6R0Y - chains G and H of the 26 polymer chains in the assembly; structure by electron microscopy, 3.90 A resolution.

[Chain G]
Name: V-type ATP synthase subunit D
From: Thermus thermophilus (strain HB8 / ATCC 27634 / DSM 579)
UniProt: O87880 (VATD_THET8); residues 1-223 here = UniProt positions 1-223
Sequence (223 residues; numbered 1 to 223; the number before each row is that of its first residue):
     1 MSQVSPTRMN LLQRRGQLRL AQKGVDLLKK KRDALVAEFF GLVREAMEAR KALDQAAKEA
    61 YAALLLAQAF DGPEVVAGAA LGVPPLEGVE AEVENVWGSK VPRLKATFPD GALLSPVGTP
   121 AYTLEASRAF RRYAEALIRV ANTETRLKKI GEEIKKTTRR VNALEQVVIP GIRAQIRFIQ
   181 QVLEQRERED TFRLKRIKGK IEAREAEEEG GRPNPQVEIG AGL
Disordered / not traced: 1-2, 209-223

[Chain H]
Name: V-type ATP synthase subunit F
From: Thermus thermophilus (strain HB8 / ATCC 27634 / DSM 579)
UniProt: P74903 (VATF_THET8); residues 1-104 here = UniProt positions 1-104
Sequence (104 residues; row label = number of the first residue in the row):
     1 MAVIADPETA QGFRLAGLEG YGASSAEEAQ SLLETLVERG GYALVAVDEA LLPDPERAVE
    61 RLMRGRDLPV LLPIAGLKEA FQGHDVEGYM RELVRKTIGF DIKL

[Interface between chain G and chain H]
Residue-residue contacts (37):
  Phe-39(G) / Thr-97(H)
  Phe-39(G) / Ile-98(H)  hydrophobic
  Phe-40(G) / Ile-102(H)  hydrophobic
  Val-43(G) / Met-90(H)  hydrophobic
  Met-47(G) / Met-90(H)  hydrophobic
  Arg-50(G) / Val-86(H)
  Arg-50(G) / Tyr-89(H)
  Asp-54(G) / Ala-75(H)
  Tyr-61(G) / Ala-75(H)  hydrogen bond (side chain-backbone)
  Tyr-61(G) / Gly-76(H)
  Tyr-61(G) / Leu-77(H)  hydrophobic
  Tyr-61(G) / Ala-80(H)  hydrophobic
  Leu-64(G) / Gly-12(H)
  Gln-68(G) / Glu-8(H)
  Ala-80(G) / Gln-11(H)
  Ala-80(G) / Arg-14(H)
  Ala-80(G) / Leu-15(H)
  Pro-85(G) / Gly-17(H)
  Pro-85(G) / Leu-18(H)
  Leu-86(G) / Gly-17(H)
  Glu-87(G) / Tyr-42(H)  hydrogen bond
  Gly-88(G) / Tyr-42(H)
  Val-89(G) / Met-1(H)  hydrophobic
  Val-89(G) / Tyr-42(H)  hydrophobic
  Ser-127(G) / Leu-15(H)  hydrogen bond (side chain-backbone)
  Phe-130(G) / Ala-16(H)  hydrophobic
  Tyr-133(G) / Phe-13(H)  hydrophobic
  Tyr-133(G) / Ile-74(H)
  Leu-137(G) / Val-3(H)  hydrophobic
  Leu-137(G) / Leu-72(H)
  Leu-137(G) / Ile-74(H)  hydrophobic
  Ile-138(G) / Leu-44(H)  hydrophobic
  Ala-141(G) / Leu-72(H)  hydrophobic
  Glu-144(G) / Val-70(H)
  Lys-148(G) / Glu-56(H)  salt bridge
  Gly-151(G) / Thr-97(H)
  Lys-155(G) / Thr-97(H)
Interface residues without a listed pair, chain G (37 interface residues in all): Ala-46, Lys-58, Val-76, Leu-81, Val-83, Pro-84, Pro-102, Leu-104, Phe-108, Thr-123, Ala-126, Val-140
Interface residues without a listed pair, chain H (32 interface residues in all): Thr-9, Ala-46, Glu-49, Arg-66, Phe-81

[In short]
37 residues of chain G face 32 of chain H across their interface; the contacts include 3 hydrogen bonds and 1
salt bridge. Polar pairs include Lys-148(G)/Glu-56(H), Tyr-61(G)/Ala-75(H) and Glu-87(G)/Tyr-42(H).
Chain G is V-type ATP synthase subunit D and chain H is V-type ATP synthase subunit F, both from Thermus
thermophilus (strain HB8 / ATCC 27634 / DSM 579); the structure, Thermus thermophilus V/A-type
ATPase/synthase, rotational state 3, was determined by electron microscopy together with 6QUM, 6R0W, 6R0Z and
6R10 from the same study.
